Entry 2AGW (X-ray diffraction, 1.45 A resolution); this record covers chains D and B of the 4 polymer chains in the assembly.

== Chain D ==
Name: Aromatic amine dehydrogenase
Source organism: Alcaligenes faecalis
Notes: EC 1.4.99.4
Chain sequence (135 residues; numbered 48 to 182; the number before each row is that of its first residue):
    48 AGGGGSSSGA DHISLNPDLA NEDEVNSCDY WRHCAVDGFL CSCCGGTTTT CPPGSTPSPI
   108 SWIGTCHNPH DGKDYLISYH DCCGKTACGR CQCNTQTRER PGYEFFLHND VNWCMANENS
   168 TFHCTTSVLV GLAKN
Disordered / not traced: 48-70, 180-182
Modified positions: W109 ((S)-2-amino-3-(6,7-dihydro-6-imino-7-oxo-1H-indol-3-yl)propanoic acid; TQQ)
Disulfide bonds: C75-C140, C81-C113, C88-C171, C90-C138, C91-C135, C98-C129, C130-C161
Covalent attachments: covalent link W109-W160
Small-molecule neighbours: 2-(1H-indol-3-yl)ethanamine (TSS): D84, W109, N156, D157, V158, N159

== Chain B ==
Name: Aromatic amine dehydrogenase
Source organism: Alcaligenes faecalis
Notes: EC 1.4.99.4
UniProt: P84888 (AAUB_ALCFA); residues 73-432 here correspond to UniProt positions 30-389 (UniProt number = residue number - 43)
Chain sequence (361 residues; row label = number of the first residue in the row):
    73 REVLTGGHSV SAPQENRIYV MDSVFMHLTE SRVHVYDYTN GKFLGMVPTA FNGHVQVSND
   133 GKKIYTMTTY HERITRGKRS DVVEVWDADK LTFEKEISLP PKRVQGLNYD GLFRQTTDGK
   193 FIVLQNASPA TSIGIVDVAK GDYVEDVTAA AGCWSVIPQP NRPRSFMTIC GDGGLLTINL
   253 GEDGKVASQS RSKQMFSVKD DPIFIAPALD KDKAHFVSYY GNVYSADFSG DEVKVDGPWS
   313 LLNDEDKAKN WVPGGYNLVG LHRASGRMYV FMHPDGKEGT HKFPAAEIWV MDTKTKQRVA
   373 RIPGRDALSM TIDQQRNLML TLDGGNVNVY DISQPEPKLL RTIEGAAEAS LQVQFHPVGG
   433 T
Disulfide bonds: C225-C242
Small-molecule neighbours: 2-(1H-indol-3-yl)ethanamine (TSS): F97, L100, N124, Q177, G178, L179

== Chain D / chain B interface ==
Pairs across the interface (63):
  F86(D) - F97(B)  hydrophobic
  F86(D) - M98(B)  hydrophobic
  I107(D) - P201(B)  hydrophobic
  G131(D) - T147(B)
  T133(D) - T101(B)
  T133(D) - T147(B)
  A134(D) - F97(B)
  A134(D) - M98(B)
  G136(D) - M98(B)
  Q139(D) - F97(B)
  N141(D) - Y328(B)  hydrogen bond
  Q143(D) - G351(B)
  Q143(D) - H353(B)
  Q143(D) - K354(B)
  R145(D) - E350(B)  hydrogen bond (backbone-side chain)
  E146(D) - Y291(B)  hydrogen bond (backbone-side chain)
  E146(D) - H353(B)  salt bridge
  E146(D) - K354(B)  salt bridge
  R147(D) - P274(B)
  R147(D) - Y291(B)
  R147(D) - E350(B)  salt bridge
  P148(D) - I275(B)
  P148(D) - I277(B)  hydrophobic
  P148(D) - Y291(B)
  G149(D) - W226(B)
  Y150(D) - W226(B)
  Y150(D) - I241(B)  hydrophobic
  Y150(D) - G243(B)
  Y150(D) - F268(B)
  Y150(D) - P274(B)
  Y150(D) - I275(B)  hydrogen bond (side chain-backbone)
  Y150(D) - I277(B)  hydrophobic
  E151(D) - V270(B)
  F152(D) - A199(B)  hydrophobic
  F152(D) - P201(B)
  F152(D) - W226(B)  hydrophobic
  N156(D) - K354(B)  hydrogen bond
  D157(D) - G178(B)
  D157(D) - L179(B)  hydrogen bond (backbone-backbone)
  D157(D) - Y181(B)  hydrogen bond
  D157(D) - K354(B)  salt bridge
  V158(D) - Q177(B)
  V158(D) - G178(B)
  V158(D) - W226(B)  hydrophobic
  N159(D) - F123(B)
  N159(D) - Q177(B)  hydrogen bond (backbone-backbone)
  W160(D) - P201(B)  hydrophobic
  M162(D) - R151(B)  hydrogen bond (backbone-side chain)
  M162(D) - Q177(B)
  M162(D) - A199(B)
  M162(D) - P201(B)  hydrophobic
  A163(D) - S200(B)
  E165(D) - H143(B)
  N166(D) - H143(B)  hydrogen bond
  N166(D) - I146(B)  hydrogen bond (side chain-backbone)
  N166(D) - T147(B)  hydrogen bond (side chain-backbone)
  N166(D) - R148(B)
  S167(D) - F123(B)
  S167(D) - H143(B)  hydrogen bond
  S167(D) - R151(B)
  S167(D) - Q177(B)  hydrogen bond
  T168(D) - I146(B)  hydrogen bond (side chain-backbone)
  F169(D) - F97(B)  hydrophobic
Also at the interface, not in a pair above, chain D (33 interface residues in all): K132, T144, F153, H155
Also at the interface, not in a pair above, chain B (36 interface residues in all): T141, V176, T203, G224, C242, Y292

== Summary ==
Chain D and chain B form an interface of 33 and 36 residues respectively, with 15 hydrogen bonds and 4 salt
bridges. Polar contacts include E146(D)-H353(B), E146(D)-K354(B) and R147(D)-E350(B).
2-(1H-indol-3-yl)ethanamine is bound between chain D and chain B.
Chain D is Aromatic amine dehydrogenase and chain B is Aromatic amine dehydrogenase, both from Alcaligenes
faecalis; the structure, Crystal structure of tryptamine-reduced aromatic amine dehydrogenase (AADH) from
Alcaligenes faecalis in complex with tryptamine, was determined by X-ray diffraction together with 2AGL, 2AGX,
2AGY, 2AGZ, 2AH0 and 2AH1 from the same study.
